Entry 7WZS (X-ray diffraction, 3.60 A resolution); this record covers chains A and C of the 3 polymer chains in the assembly.

== Chain A ==
Molecule: CopC
Source organism: Chromobacterium violaceum ATCC 12472
UniProtKB: Q7NWF2 (Q7NWF2_CHRVO); residue numbers follow UniProt; this construct covers 51-487
Amino-acid sequence (443 residues; each row starts with the number of its first residue):
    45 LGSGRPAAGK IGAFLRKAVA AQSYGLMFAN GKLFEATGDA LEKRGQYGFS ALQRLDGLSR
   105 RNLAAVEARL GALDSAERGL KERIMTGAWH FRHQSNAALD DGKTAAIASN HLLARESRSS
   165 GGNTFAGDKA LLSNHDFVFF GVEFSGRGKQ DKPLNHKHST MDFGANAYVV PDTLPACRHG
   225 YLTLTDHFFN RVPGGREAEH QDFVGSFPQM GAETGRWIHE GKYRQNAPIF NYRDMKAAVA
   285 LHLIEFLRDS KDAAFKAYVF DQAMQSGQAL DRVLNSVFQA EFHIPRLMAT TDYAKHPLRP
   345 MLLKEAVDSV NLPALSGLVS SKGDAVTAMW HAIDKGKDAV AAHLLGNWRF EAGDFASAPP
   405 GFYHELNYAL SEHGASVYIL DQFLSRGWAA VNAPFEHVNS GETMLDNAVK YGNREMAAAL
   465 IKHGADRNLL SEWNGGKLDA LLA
Not modelled in the structure: 162-170
Differences from the reference sequence: expression tag (45-50)
From the paper describing this entry:
  - mutagenesis - I55D/F58D/L59D: abolished catalytic activity on substrate caspases
  - mutagenesis - I55D/F58D/L59D: abolished signaling in response to TNF-alpha-plus-CHX
  - catalytic residues: Glu325 (proposed by the authors, not directly observed)
  - mutagenesis - D172A, D230A, E325A: abolished catalytic activity on caspase-7/8
  - mutagenesis - H137A, F183A/F207A: unchanged catalytic activity on caspase-7/8
  - mutagenesis - D172A, D230A: abolished signaling in response to apoptotic pathway
  - catalytic residues: Asp172, Asp230
  - mutagenesis - E325A/H327A: abolished catalytic activity on caspase-4
  - mutagenesis - E325A: unchanged binding to Calmodulin-1 (chain C)

== Chain C ==
Molecule: Calmodulin-1
Source organism: Homo sapiens
UniProtKB: P0DP23 (CALM1_HUMAN); numbering as in UniProt (aligned over 1-149)
Amino-acid sequence (153 residues; each row starts with the number of its first residue; numbers below 1 keep their minus sign (Ser-3 is residue -3)):
    -3 SGRPMADQLT EEQIAEFKEA FSLFDKDGDG TITTKELGTV MRSLGQNPTE AELQDMINEV
    57 DADGNGTIDF PEFLTMMARK MKDTDSEEEI REAFRVFDKD GNGYISAAEL RHVMTNLGEK
   117 LTDEEVDEMI READIDGDGQ VNYEEFVQMM TAK
Not modelled in the structure: -3 to 82, 147-149
Differences from the reference sequence: expression tag (-3 to 0)

== Interface between chain A and chain C ==
Pairs across the interface (34):
  Ala52(A) - Gly114(C)
  Lys54(A) - Ala89(C)
  Ile55(A) - Leu106(C)  hydrophobic
  Ile55(A) - Met110(C)
  Gly56(A) - Met110(C)
  Gly56(A) - Met125(C)
  Phe58(A) - Phe90(C)  hydrophobic
  Phe58(A) - Phe142(C)  hydrophobic
  Leu59(A) - Met110(C)  hydrophobic
  Leu59(A) - Met125(C)  hydrophobic
  Leu59(A) - Ala129(C)  hydrophobic
  Arg60(A) - Glu115(C)  salt bridge
  Arg60(A) - Leu117(C)
  Arg60(A) - Met125(C)
  Ala62(A) - Phe142(C)  hydrophobic
  Val63(A) - Glu124(C)
  Val63(A) - Met125(C)  hydrophobic
  Gln66(A) - Glu128(C)
  Gln66(A) - Met146(C)
  Gln90(A) - Glu128(C)
  Gln90(A) - Ile131(C)
  Gln90(A) - Met146(C)
  Tyr91(A) - Met146(C)
  Gly92(A) - Met146(C)
  Phe93(A) - Met146(C)
  Thr148(A) - Glu120(C)
  Leu156(A) - Glu124(C)
  Arg159(A) - Glu124(C)  salt bridge
  Arg159(A) - Arg127(C)
  Pro219(A) - Glu115(C)
  Leu331(A) - Glu120(C)
  Ala333(A) - Thr118(C)  hydrogen bond (backbone-side chain)
  Ala333(A) - Glu120(C)
  Thr334(A) - Thr118(C)
Also at the interface, not in a pair above, chain A (28 interface residues in all): Arg49, Gly53, Lys61, Ala150, Glu160, Arg330, Thr335
Also at the interface, not in a pair above, chain C (20 interface residues in all): Ile86, Glu121, Val143
The authors on this interface:
  - pairs named by the authors: Arg60(A)-Glu115(C) (hydrogen bond), Arg159(A)-Glu124(C) (hydrogen bond)
  - interface residues, chain A: Ile55(A), Phe58(A), Leu59(A)
  - hot spots on chain A (mutagenesis) - I55D/F58D/L59D: abolished binding to Calmodulin-1 (chain C)

== In short ==
Chain A and chain C form an interface of 28 and 20 residues respectively; the contacts include 1 hydrogen bond
and 2 salt bridges. Polar pairs include Arg60(A)-Glu115(C), Arg159(A)-Glu124(C) and Ala333(A)-Thr118(C). The
authors report hydrogen bonds between Arg60(A) and Glu115(C) and Arg159(A) and Glu124(C). From the paper:
catalytic residues Glu325(A), Asp172(A) and Asp230(A); D172A, D230A and E325A of chain A abolish catalytic
activity on caspase-7/8; 7 substitutions were tested in all.
Chain A is CopC (Chromobacterium violaceum ATCC 12472) and chain C is Calmodulin-1 (Homo sapiens); the
structure, Crystal structure of Chromobacterium violaceum effector CopC in complex with host calmodulin and
caspase-7, was determined by X-ray diffraction.
